9J50 - chains A and B; structure by X-ray diffraction, 2.80 A resolution.

Chain A (and B):
Molecule: Polyamine:pyruvate transaminase
From: Pseudomonas putida KT2440
Notes: chain B of this document is another copy of the same molecule, construct and numbering; everything in this record applies to it too
UniProt: Q88CJ8 (Q88CJ8_PSEPK); numbering as in UniProt (aligned over 1-453)
Sequence (453 residues; row label = number of the first residue in the row):
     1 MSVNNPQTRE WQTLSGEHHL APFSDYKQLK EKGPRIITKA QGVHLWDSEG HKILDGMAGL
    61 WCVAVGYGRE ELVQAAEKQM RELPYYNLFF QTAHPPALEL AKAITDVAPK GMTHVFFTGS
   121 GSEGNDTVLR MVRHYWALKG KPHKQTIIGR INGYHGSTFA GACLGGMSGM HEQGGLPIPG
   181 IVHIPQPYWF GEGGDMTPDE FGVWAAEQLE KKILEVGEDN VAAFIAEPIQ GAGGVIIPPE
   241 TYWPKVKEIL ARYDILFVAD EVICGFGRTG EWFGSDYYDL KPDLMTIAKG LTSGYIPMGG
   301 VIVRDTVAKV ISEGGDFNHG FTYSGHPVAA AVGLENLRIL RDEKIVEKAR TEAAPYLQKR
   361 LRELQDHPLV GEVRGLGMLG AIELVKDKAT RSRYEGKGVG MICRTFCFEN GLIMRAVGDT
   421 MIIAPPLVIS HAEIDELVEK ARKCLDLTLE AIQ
Unresolved in the structure: 1-4 (chain B: 1-6)
From the paper describing this entry:
  - contacts within the chain: His319-Phe321 (pi stacking)
  - conformationally variable residues (loop rearrangement, order/disorder transition): Met1 to Lys32, Ser120, Ser122, Phe321, Tyr323
  - catalytic residues: Lys289 (proposed by the authors, not directly observed)
  - mutagenesis - G119N: increased binding to cofactor
  - mutagenesis - G119N (3-fold): increased binding to amine donor
  - mutagenesis - G119N: increased stability
  - self-association interface (contacts with another copy of this molecule); pairs are residue here / residue on that copy: Ser120-Glu123 (hydrogen bond), Tyr323-Lys289 (backbone contact)
  - binding site for phosphate ion: Ser122

Interface between chain A and chain B:
Pairs across the interface - 240 pairs, chain A then chain B:
  Trp11(A) with Pro95(B), hydrophobic; Leu98(B); Glu99(B), hydrogen bond
  Ser15(A) with Leu98(B)
  Gly16(A) with His114(B)
  Glu17(A) with Thr113(B); His114(B), hydrogen bond (backbone-side chain)
  His18(A) with Ala101(B); Lys102(B); Thr105(B); Thr113(B), hydrogen bond (side chain-backbone); His114(B); Val115(B), hydrogen bond (backbone-backbone)
  His19(A) with His114(B); Val115(B); Phe117(B)
  Leu20(A) with His114(B); Val115(B), hydrogen bond (backbone-backbone); Phe116(B); Val303(B), hydrophobic
  Ala21(A) with Leu88(B)
  Pro22(A) with Leu88(B); Phe89(B), hydrophobic; His319(B); Ser324(B)
  Phe23(A) with Phe89(B), hydrophobic; Asp316(B); Phe317(B), hydrogen bond (backbone-backbone); Asn318(B); His319(B), hydrogen bond (backbone-backbone); Gly320(B)
  Ser24(A) with Gln91(B); Gly315(B); Asp316(B); Phe317(B), hydrogen bond (backbone-backbone)
  Asp25(A) with Gly315(B)
  Tyr26(A) with Phe116(B); Ile311(B), hydrophobic; Phe317(B)
  Lys27(A) with Ile311(B)
  Leu29(A) with Gln91(B)
  Pro34(A) with Gln91(B)
  Arg35(A) with Gln91(B), hydrogen bond (backbone-backbone); Thr92(B); Ala93(B), hydrogen bond (backbone-backbone)
  Ile36(A) with Ala93(B); Pro95(B)
  Ile37(A) with Leu83(B); Ala93(B), hydrogen bond (backbone-backbone); His94(B); Pro95(B)
  Thr38(A) with Glu82(B); Leu83(B)
  Lys39(A) with Glu82(B)
  Ala40(A) with Glu82(B), hydrogen bond (backbone-backbone); Leu83(B), hydrophobic
  Leu45(A) with Tyr86(B), hydrophobic
  Asp55(A) with Tyr86(B)
  Gly59(A) with Tyr86(B); Asn87(B), hydrogen bond (backbone-side chain); Phe90(B)
  Leu60(A) with Tyr85(B); Asn87(B); Phe89(B), hydrophobic; Phe90(B), hydrophobic; Thr322(B)
  Cys62(A) with Tyr85(B), hydrophobic
  Val63(A) with Tyr85(B), hydrophobic
  Tyr67(A) with Tyr85(B); Tyr86(B)
  Glu70(A) with Arg81(B), salt bridge
  Leu72(A) with Met80(B)
  Val73(A) with Glu77(B); Met80(B)
  Ala76(A) with Met80(B), hydrophobic
  Glu77(A) with Val73(B); Glu77(B)
  Met80(A) with Leu72(B); Val73(B), hydrophobic; Ala76(B), hydrophobic
  Arg81(A) with Glu70(B), salt bridge; Val73(B)
  Glu82(A) with Thr38(B); Lys39(B); Ala40(B), hydrogen bond (backbone-backbone)
  Leu83(A) with Ile37(B); Thr38(B)
  Pro84(A) with Tyr67(B), hydrophobic; Tyr295(B), hydrophobic
  Tyr85(A) with Leu60(B); Cys62(B), hydrophobic; Tyr67(B); Gly294(B)
  Tyr86(A) with Ile37(B), hydrophobic; Leu45(B), hydrophobic; Tyr67(B); Ile413(B)
  Asn87(A) with Gly59(B), hydrogen bond (side chain-backbone)
  Leu88(A) with His19(B); Ala21(B); Pro22(B)
  Phe89(A) with Pro22(B), hydrophobic; Phe23(B), hydrophobic; Leu60(B), hydrophobic
  Phe90(A) with Gly59(B); Leu60(B), hydrophobic; Ile413(B), hydrophobic; Arg415(B)
  Gln91(A) with Ser24(B); Leu29(B); Pro34(B); Arg35(B), hydrogen bond (backbone-backbone)
  Thr92(A) with Arg35(B)
  Ala93(A) with Arg35(B), hydrogen bond (backbone-backbone); Ile36(B); Ile37(B), hydrogen bond (backbone-backbone)
  His94(A) with Ile37(B)
  Pro95(A) with Trp11(B), hydrophobic; Ile37(B)
  Leu98(A) with Trp11(B); Leu14(B)
  Glu99(A) with Trp11(B), hydrogen bond; Leu14(B)
  Ala101(A) with His18(B)
  Lys102(A) with His18(B)
  Thr105(A) with His18(B), hydrogen bond
  Thr113(A) with Glu17(B); His18(B), hydrogen bond (backbone-side chain)
  His114(A) with Gly16(B); Glu17(B), hydrogen bond (side chain-backbone); His18(B); His19(B); Leu20(B)
  Val115(A) with His18(B), hydrogen bond (backbone-backbone); His19(B); Leu20(B), hydrogen bond (backbone-backbone)
  Phe116(A) with Leu20(B); Ala21(B); Pro22(B); Tyr26(B)
  Gly119(A) with Tyr323(B)
  Ser120(A) with Glu123(B), hydrogen bond
  Ser122(A) with Phe321(B)
  Glu123(A) with Ser120(B), hydrogen bond; Glu123(B)
  Asp126(A) with Thr158(B); Phe159(B), hydrogen bond (side chain-backbone)
  Leu129(A) with Phe159(B), hydrophobic
  Arg130(A) with Ser157(B), hydrogen bond; Met170(B), hydrogen bond (side chain-backbone); Gln173(B), hydrogen bond (side chain-backbone); Gly174(B)
  Arg133(A) with Gly174(B), hydrogen bond (side chain-backbone)
  His134(A) with Gln173(B)
  Gln145(A) with Gly175(B); Leu176(B), hydrogen bond (side chain-backbone)
  Ser157(A) with Arg130(B), hydrogen bond; His319(B), hydrogen bond; Gly320(B), hydrogen bond (side chain-backbone); Phe321(B)
  Thr158(A) with Asp126(B); Phe321(B)
  Phe159(A) with Asp126(B), hydrogen bond (backbone-side chain); Leu129(B), hydrophobic; Ala160(B), hydrophobic; Ile178(B), hydrophobic
  Ala160(A) with Phe159(B), hydrophobic
  Gly169(A) with Asn318(B), hydrogen bond (backbone-side chain)
  Met170(A) with Arg130(B), hydrogen bond (backbone-side chain); Asn318(B)
  Gln173(A) with Arg130(B), hydrogen bond (backbone-side chain); His134(B); Asp316(B), hydrogen bond (side chain-backbone); Phe317(B); Asn318(B), hydrogen bond (side chain-backbone)
  Gly174(A) with Arg130(B); Arg133(B), hydrogen bond (backbone-side chain)
  Gly175(A) with Gln145(B)
  Leu176(A) with Gln145(B), hydrogen bond (backbone-side chain); Pro179(B), hydrophobic
  Pro177(A) with Pro179(B)
  Ile178(A) with Phe159(B), hydrophobic; Ile178(B), hydrophobic
  Pro179(A) with Pro177(B); Pro179(B)
  Lys289(A) with Thr322(B), hydrogen bond; Tyr323(B), hydrogen bond (backbone-side chain)
  Gly294(A) with Pro84(B); Tyr85(B); Tyr323(B); His326(B), hydrogen bond (backbone-side chain)
  Tyr295(A) with Met80(B), hydrophobic; Pro84(B), hydrophobic; His326(B), hydrogen bond (backbone-side chain); Val328(B)
  Ile296(A) with Ile296(B), hydrophobic; His326(B)
  Pro297(A) with Pro297(B); Tyr323(B), hydrophobic; His326(B)
  Met298(A) with Tyr323(B)
  Val303(A) with Leu20(B), hydrophobic
  Ile311(A) with Tyr26(B), hydrophobic; Lys27(B)
  Gly314(A) with Asp25(B)
  Asp316(A) with Ser24(B); Asp25(B); Gln173(B), hydrogen bond (backbone-side chain)
  Phe317(A) with Phe23(B); Ser24(B), hydrogen bond (backbone-backbone); Tyr26(B); Gln173(B)
  Asn318(A) with Phe23(B); Gly169(B), hydrogen bond (side chain-backbone); Met170(B); Gln173(B), hydrogen bond (backbone-side chain)
  His319(A) with Pro22(B); Phe23(B), hydrogen bond (backbone-backbone); Ser157(B), hydrogen bond
  Gly320(A) with Pro22(B); Phe23(B); Ser157(B), hydrogen bond (backbone-side chain)
  Phe321(A) with Ser122(B); Ser157(B); Thr158(B)
  Thr322(A) with Leu60(B); Lys289(B), hydrogen bond
  Tyr323(A) with Cys62(B); Lys289(B), hydrogen bond (side chain-backbone); Gly294(B); Pro297(B), hydrophobic; Met298(B)
  Ser324(A) with Pro22(B)
  His326(A) with Gly294(B), hydrogen bond (side chain-backbone); Tyr295(B), hydrogen bond (side chain-backbone); Ile296(B); Pro297(B)
  Val328(A) with Tyr295(B)
  Ile413(A) with Tyr86(B)
  Arg415(A) with Phe90(B)
Other interface residues (no listed pair), chain A (116 interface residues in all): Leu14, Lys30, Lys32, Met57, Gly68, Phe117, Tyr154, Ala162, Ala288, Thr292, Ser312, Gly315
Other interface residues (no listed pair), chain B (113 interface residues in all): Ser15, Asp55, Met57, Val63, Gly119, Tyr154, Ala162, Thr292, Val310, Arg404, Phe408
The authors on this interface:
  - pairs named by the authors: Ser120(A)-Glu123(B) (hydrogen bond), Tyr323(A)-Lys289(B)

Summary:
Chain A and chain B form an interface of 116 and 113 residues respectively, with 58 hydrogen bonds and 2 salt
bridges. Among the polar pairs are Glu70(A)-Arg81(B), Trp11(A)-Glu99(B) and Glu17(A)-His114(B). The paper
describes a hydrogen bond between Ser120(A) and Glu123(B); a contact between Tyr323(A) and Lys289(B). From the
paper: the catalytic residue Lys289(A); G119N of chain A increases binding to cofactor.
Both chains are Polyamine:pyruvate transaminase (Pseudomonas putida KT2440). Entry 9J50 (Crystal structure of
the closed state of the omega transaminase TA_5182 from Pseudomonas putida KT2440) was determined by X-ray
diffraction together with 9J2K, 9J4Y and 9J4Z from the same study.
